6U43 - chain A; structure by X-ray diffraction, 1.40 A resolution.

[Chain A]
Protein: Elongation factor 2
From: Candidatus Methanoperedens nitroreducens
Reference sequence: A0A062V290 (A0A062V290_9EURY); residues 1-729 here = UniProt positions 1-729
Amino-acid sequence (753 residues; each row starts with the number of its first residue; numbers below 1 keep their minus sign (Met-23 is residue -23)):
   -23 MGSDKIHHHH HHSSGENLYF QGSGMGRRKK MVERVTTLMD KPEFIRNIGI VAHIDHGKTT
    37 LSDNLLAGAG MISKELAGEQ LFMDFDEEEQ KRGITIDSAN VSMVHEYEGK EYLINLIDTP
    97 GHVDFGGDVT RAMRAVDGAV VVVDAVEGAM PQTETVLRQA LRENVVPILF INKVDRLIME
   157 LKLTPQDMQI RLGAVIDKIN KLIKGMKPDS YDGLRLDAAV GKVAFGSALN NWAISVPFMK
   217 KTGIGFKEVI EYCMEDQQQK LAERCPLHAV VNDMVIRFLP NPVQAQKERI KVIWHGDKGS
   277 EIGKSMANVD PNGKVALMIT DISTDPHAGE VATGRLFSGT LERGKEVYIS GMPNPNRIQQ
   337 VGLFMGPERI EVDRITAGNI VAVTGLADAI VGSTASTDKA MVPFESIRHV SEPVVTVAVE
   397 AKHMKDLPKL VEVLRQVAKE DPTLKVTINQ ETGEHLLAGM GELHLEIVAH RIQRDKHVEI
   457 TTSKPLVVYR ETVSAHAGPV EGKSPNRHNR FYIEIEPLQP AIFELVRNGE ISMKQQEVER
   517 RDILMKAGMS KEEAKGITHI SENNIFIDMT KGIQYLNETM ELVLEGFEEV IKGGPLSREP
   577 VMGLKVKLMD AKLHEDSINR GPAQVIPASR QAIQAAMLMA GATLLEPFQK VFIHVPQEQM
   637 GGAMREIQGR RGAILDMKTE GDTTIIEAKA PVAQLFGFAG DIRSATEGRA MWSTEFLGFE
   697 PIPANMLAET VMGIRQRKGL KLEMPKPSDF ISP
Disordered / not traced: -23 to -1, 50-56
Sequence notes: initiating methionine (-23); expression tag (-22 to 0); engineered mutation Asn595 (His in A0A062V290)
Ion coordination: Mg2+: Thr35, Thr71 (together with GMP-PCP)
Ligand contacts: GMP-PCP (GCP; phosphomethylphosphonic acid guanylate ester): His29, Ile30, Asp31, His32, Gly33, Lys34, Thr35, Thr36, Leu57, Gly69, Ile70, Thr71, Thr95, Pro96, Gly97, His98, Asn148, Lys149, Asp151, Arg152, Ser203, Ala204, Leu205
Reported in the primary citation:
  - contacts within the chain: Ala28-Lys34 (backbone contact), His29-Lys34 (backbone contact), Asp62-Arg450 (salt bridge), Asp62-Arg447 (salt bridge), Arg68-Glu442 (salt bridge), Ile70-Leu439 (hydrophobic contact), Ile72-Ile443 (hydrophobic contact), Asp73-Arg447 (salt bridge), Thr35-Asp94, His98-Asp100 (hydrogen bond), His98-Leu439 (hydrophobic contact), Asp100-His440 (hydrogen bond), Phe101-Ile443 (hydrophobic contact), Arg107-Asp417 (salt bridge), Thr300-Glu416 (hydrogen bond), Glu306-Lys415 (salt bridge), Glu306-Gln412 (hydrogen bond), Val390-Val464 (backbone contact), Thr392-Leu462 (backbone contact)
  - binding site for GMP-PCP: Asp31, Gly33, Lys34, Thr35, Thr36, Thr71, Gly97, His98, Asn148, Asp151, Ser203, Leu205
  - Mg2+ coordination: Thr35, Thr71
  - Mg2+ coordination through a water molecule: Asp94
  - conformationally variable residues (order/disorder transition, side-chain flip): Gly69, His98

[Summary]
Ligands of chain A: GMP-PCP. Thr35 and Thr71 coordinate Mg2+. The paper reports a binding site for GMP-PCP at
Asp31, Gly33 and Lys34 among others; Mg2+ coordination by Thr35 and Thr71.
Chain A is Elongation factor 2 (Candidatus Methanoperedens nitroreducens); the structure, Crystal structure of
Methanoperedens nitroreducens elongation factor 2 H595N bound to GMPPCP and magnesium (triclinic crystal ...,
was determined by X-ray diffraction (same publication as 6U44 and 6U45).
